PDB entry 5M8H | X-ray diffraction, 2.34 A resolution | chains D and E of the 8 polymer chains in the assembly

[Chain D]
Protein: ATP phosphoribosyltransferase regulatory subunit
Organism: Psychrobacter arcticus (strain DSM 17307 / 273-4)
Reference sequence: Q4FTX3 (HISZ_PSYA2); residue numbers follow UniProt; this construct covers 1-387
Sequence (388 residues; row label = number of the first residue in the row; numbering starts at 0):
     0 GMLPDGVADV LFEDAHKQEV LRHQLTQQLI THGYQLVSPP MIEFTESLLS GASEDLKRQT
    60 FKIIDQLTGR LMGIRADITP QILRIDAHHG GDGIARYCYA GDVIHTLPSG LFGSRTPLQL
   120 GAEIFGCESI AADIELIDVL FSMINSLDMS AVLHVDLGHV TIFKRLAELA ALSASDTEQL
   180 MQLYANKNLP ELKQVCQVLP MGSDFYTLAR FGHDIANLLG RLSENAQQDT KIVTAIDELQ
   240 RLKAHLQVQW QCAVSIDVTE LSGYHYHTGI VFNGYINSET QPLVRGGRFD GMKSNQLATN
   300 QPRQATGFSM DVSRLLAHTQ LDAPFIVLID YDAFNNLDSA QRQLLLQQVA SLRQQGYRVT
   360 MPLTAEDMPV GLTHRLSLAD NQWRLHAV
Disordered / not traced: 291-300
Sequence notes: expression tag (0)
Metal / ion sites: Sr2+ site 1 near Thr78 (its only coordinating residue here); Sr2+ site 2 near Gln196 (its only coordinating residue here)

[Chain E]
Protein: ATP phosphoribosyltransferase
Organism: Psychrobacter arcticus (strain DSM 17307 / 273-4)
Notes: EC 2.4.2.17
Reference sequence: Q4FQF7 (HIS1_PSYA2); residue numbers follow UniProt; this construct covers 1-231
Sequence (232 residues; row label = number of the first residue in the row; numbering starts at 0):
     0 GMTEVTNSLP TSGLLNEAND EFLGLTLALS KGRILEETMP LLRAAGVELL EDPEASRKLI
    60 FPTSNPNVRV LILRASDVPT YVEHGAADFG VAGKDVLLEH GANHVYELLD LKIAQCKLMT
   120 AGVKDAPLPN RRLRIATKYV NVARAYFASQ GQQVDVIKLY GSMELAPLVG LGDLIVDVVD
   180 TGNTLRANGL EARDHICDVS SRLIVNQVSY KRKFALLEPI LDSFKNSINS TS
Disordered / not traced: 0-20, 229-231
Sequence notes: expression tag (0)

[How chain D and chain E interact]
Contacting residue pairs (31; chain D residue first):
  Leu110(D) - His83(E)
  Phe111(D) - His83(E)
  His153(D) - Lys210(E)
  His153(D) - Arg211(E)
  Asp155(D) - Lys210(E)
  Ala184(D) - Tyr105(E)
  Ala184(D) - Gln206(E)
  Asn185(D) - Ala101(E)
  Asn185(D) - Asn102(E)
  Asn185(D) - Val104(E)
  Asn185(D) - Tyr105(E)
  Asn185(D) - Glu106(E)  hydrogen bond (backbone-backbone)
  Lys186(D) - Tyr105(E)
  Lys186(D) - Glu106(E)  hydrogen bond (backbone-backbone)
  Lys186(D) - Leu107(E)
  Lys186(D) - Tyr209(E)
  Asn187(D) - Glu106(E)
  Leu188(D) - Glu106(E)  hydrogen bond (backbone-backbone)
  Leu188(D) - Leu107(E)
  Pro189(D) - Glu106(E)
  Pro189(D) - Leu107(E)
  Pro189(D) - Asp109(E)
  Glu190(D) - Lys93(E)  salt bridge
  His212(D) - Phe213(E)
  Ser254(D) - Lys210(E)
  Asp256(D) - Tyr105(E)
  Tyr274(D) - Val207(E)  hydrophobic
  Asn276(D) - Arg211(E)
  Ser277(D) - Val207(E)
  Ser277(D) - Arg211(E)
  Glu278(D) - Val207(E)
Interface residues without a listed pair, chain D (22 interface residues in all): Tyr183, Ala208, Arg209, Thr279
Interface residues without a listed pair, chain E (20 interface residues in all): Glu82, His103, Leu108, Glu217, Asp221

[In short]
Chain D and chain E form an interface of 22 and 20 residues respectively, with 3 hydrogen bonds and 1 salt
bridge. Among the polar pairs are Glu190(D)-Lys93(E), Asn185(D)-Glu106(E) and Lys186(D)-Glu106(E).
Chain D is ATP phosphoribosyltransferase regulatory subunit and chain E is ATP phosphoribosyltransferase, both
from Psychrobacter arcticus (strain DSM 17307 / 273-4); the structure, ATP phosphoribosyltransferase (HisZG
ATPPRT) from Psychrobacter arcticus, was determined by X-ray diffraction.
